1YW8 - chain A; structure by X-ray diffraction, 2.65 A resolution.

[Chain A]
Name: Methionine aminopeptidase 2
From: Homo sapiens
Notes: EC 3.4.11.18
Reference sequence: P50579 (AMP2_HUMAN); residues 110-478 here = UniProt positions 110-478
Sequence (369 residues; each row starts with the number of its first residue):
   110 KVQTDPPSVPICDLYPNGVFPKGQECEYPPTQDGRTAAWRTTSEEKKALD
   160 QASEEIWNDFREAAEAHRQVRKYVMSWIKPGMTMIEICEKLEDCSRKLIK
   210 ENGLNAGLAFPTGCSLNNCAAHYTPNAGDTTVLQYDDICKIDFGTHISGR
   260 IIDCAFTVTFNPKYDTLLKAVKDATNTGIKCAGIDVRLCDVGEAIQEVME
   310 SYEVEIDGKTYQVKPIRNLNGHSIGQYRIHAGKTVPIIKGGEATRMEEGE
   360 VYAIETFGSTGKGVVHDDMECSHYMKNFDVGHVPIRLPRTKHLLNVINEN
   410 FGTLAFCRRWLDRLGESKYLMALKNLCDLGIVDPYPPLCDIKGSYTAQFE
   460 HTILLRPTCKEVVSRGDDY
Construct notes: conflict Ile347 (Val in P50579)
UniProt features mapped onto this chain:
  - binding site (substrate): His231, His339
  - binding site (a divalent metal cation): Asp251, Asp262, His331, Glu364, Glu459
Disulfides: Cys228-Cys448
Bound ions: Mn2+ site 1: Asp251, Asp262, Glu459; Mn2+ site 2: Asp262, His331, Glu364, Glu459 (together with A75)
Small-molecule neighbours: A75 (2-[(phenylsulfonyl)amino]-5,6,7,8-tetrahydronaphthalene-1-carboxylic acid): Phe219, Ala230, His231, Asp262, Leu328, Asn329, Gly330, His331, Ile338, His339, Glu364, Phe366, His382, Met384, Ala414, Tyr444, Leu447, Glu459

[Summary]
Bound to chain A: compound A75. Asp262, His331, Glu364 and Glu459 form the Mn2+ site 2. The Mn2+ site 1 is
built by Asp251, Asp262 and Glu459. From UniProt: substrate-binding residues His231 and His339 and 5 divalent
metal cation-binding residues.
Chain A is Methionine aminopeptidase 2 (Homo sapiens); the structure, h-MetAP2 complexed with A751277, was
determined by X-ray diffraction.
